PDB entry 3ZNG | X-ray diffraction, 2.85 A resolution | chains A and B of the 3 polymer chains in the assembly

# Chain A
Molecule: Ankyrin repeat and socs box protein 9
From: Homo sapiens
UniProtKB: Q96DX5 (ASB9_HUMAN); numbering as in UniProt (aligned over 35-294)
Chain sequence (268 residues; numbered 34 to 301; the number before each row is that of its first residue):
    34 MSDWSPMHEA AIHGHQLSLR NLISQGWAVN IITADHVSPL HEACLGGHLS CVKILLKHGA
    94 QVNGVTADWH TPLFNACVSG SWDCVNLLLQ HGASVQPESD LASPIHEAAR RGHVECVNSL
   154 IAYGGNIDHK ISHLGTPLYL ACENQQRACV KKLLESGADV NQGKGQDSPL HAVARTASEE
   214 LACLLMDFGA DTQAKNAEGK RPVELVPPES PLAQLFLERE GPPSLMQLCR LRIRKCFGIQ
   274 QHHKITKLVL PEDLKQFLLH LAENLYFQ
Not modelled in the structure: 34-36, 295-301
Differences from the reference sequence: expression tag (34, 295-301)
Swiss-Prot annotation at these positions:
  - site (Essential for binding to CKB): H103, F107
  - modified residue: S51 (Phosphoserine)

# Chain B
Molecule: Transcription elongation factor B polypeptide 1
From: Homo sapiens
UniProtKB: Q15369 (ELOC_HUMAN); residues 17-112 here = UniProt positions 17-112
Chain sequence (97 residues; row label = number of the first residue in the row):
    16 MMYVKLISSD GHEFIVKREH ALTSGTIKAM LSGPGQFAEN ETNEVNFREI PSHVLSKVCM
    76 YFTYKVRYTN SSTEIPEFPI APEIALELLM AANFLDC
Not modelled in the structure: 16-17, 47-57
Differences from the reference sequence: expression tag (16)

# Interface between chain A and chain B
Contacting residue pairs (30; chain A residue first):
  E253(A) - I90(B)
  G254(A) - I90(B)
  P255(A) - Y79(B)  hydrophobic
  P255(A) - K80(B)  hydrogen bond (backbone-side chain)
  P255(A) - Y83(B)
  P255(A) - I90(B)
  P256(A) - Y76(B)  hydrogen bond (backbone-side chain)
  S257(A) - Y76(B)
  S257(A) - C112(B)
  L258(A) - Y76(B)  hydrogen bond (backbone-side chain)
  L258(A) - L103(B)  hydrophobic
  L258(A) - A107(B)  hydrophobic
  L258(A) - C112(B)  hydrogen bond (backbone-backbone)
  M259(A) - L104(B)
  M259(A) - A107(B)  hydrophobic
  M259(A) - N108(B)
  M259(A) - C112(B)  hydrogen bond (backbone-backbone)
  L261(A) - Y76(B)  hydrophobic
  L261(A) - F93(B)  hydrophobic
  L261(A) - I95(B)
  C262(A) - L103(B)  hydrophobic
  C262(A) - L104(B)
  R265(A) - I95(B)  hydrogen bond (side chain-backbone)
  R265(A) - P97(B)
  I266(A) - A100(B)  hydrophobic
  I266(A) - L101(B)  hydrophobic
  I266(A) - L104(B)  hydrophobic
  L283(A) - M105(B)  hydrophobic
  P284(A) - M105(B)
  L287(A) - N108(B)
Other interface residues (no listed pair), chain A (20 interface residues in all): R234, C269, L281, V282, F290, L291
Other interface residues (no listed pair), chain B (19 interface residues in all): V73, T84, E89

# Summary
Chain A and chain B form an interface of 20 and 19 residues respectively, with 6 hydrogen bonds. Among the
polar pairs are P255(A)-K80(B), P256(A)-Y76(B) and L258(A)-Y76(B).
Here chain A is Ankyrin repeat and socs box protein 9 and chain B is Transcription elongation factor B
polypeptide 1, both from Homo sapiens. Entry 3ZNG (Ankyrin repeat and SOCS-box protein 9 (ASB9) in complex
with ElonginB and ElonginC) was determined by X-ray diffraction.
